5LVC - chains b and c of the 3 polymer chains in the assembly; structure by electron microscopy, 4.20 A resolution (low resolution: residue-level contacts below are approximate; hydrogen-bond / salt-bridge calls are withheld).

== Chain b ==
Protein: VP0
Organism: Aichi virus
UniProt: Q91QP4 (Q91QP4_AIV); residues 1-370 here correspond to UniProt positions 171-540 (UniProt number = residue number + 170)
Chain sequence (370 residues; each row starts with the number of its first residue):
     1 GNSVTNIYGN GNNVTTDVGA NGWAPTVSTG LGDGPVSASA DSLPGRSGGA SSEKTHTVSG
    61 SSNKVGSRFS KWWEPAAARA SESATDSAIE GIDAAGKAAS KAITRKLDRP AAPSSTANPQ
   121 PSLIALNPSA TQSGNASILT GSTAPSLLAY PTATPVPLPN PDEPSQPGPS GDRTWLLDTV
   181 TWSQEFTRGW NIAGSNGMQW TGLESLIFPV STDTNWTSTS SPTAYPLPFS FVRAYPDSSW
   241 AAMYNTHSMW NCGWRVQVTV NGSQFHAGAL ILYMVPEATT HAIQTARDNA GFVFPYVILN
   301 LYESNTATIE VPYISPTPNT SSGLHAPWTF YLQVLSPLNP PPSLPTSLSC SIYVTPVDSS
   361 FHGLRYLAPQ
Not modelled in the structure: 1-11, 61-66, 76-139
From the paper describing this entry:
  - conformationally variable residues (order/disorder transition): Thr-55 to Gly-60, Ala-112 to Leu-139

== Chain c ==
Protein: VP3
Organism: Aichi virus
UniProt: O91464 (O91464_AIV); residues 1-223 here correspond to UniProt positions 542-764 (UniProt number = residue number + 541)
Chain sequence (223 residues; each row starts with the number of its first residue):
     1 HWKTRAVPGA GTFGSAVAGQ ELPLCGVRAY YPPNAYIPAQ VRDWLEFAHR PGLMATVPWT
    61 MADEPAERLG IFPVSPSAIA GTGAPISYVI SLFSQWRGEL AAHLLFTGSA QHYGRLVVCY
   121 TPAAPQPPST MQEAMRGTYT VWDVNAASTL EFTIPFISNS YWKTVDVNNP DALLSTTGYV
   181 SIWVQNPLVG PHTAPASALV QAFISAGESF NVRLMQNPAL TSQ

== Chain b / chain c interface ==
Pairs across the interface (78; chain b residue first):
  Thr-15(b) with Ala-16(c); Ala-18(c)
  Thr-16(b) with Ala-16(c); Ala-18(c)
  Asp-17(b) with Ala-18(c)
  Pro-35(b) with Glu-21(c)
  Ala-38(b) with Ala-29(c); Tyr-31(c)
  Ser-39(b) with Arg-28(c); Ala-29(c); Tyr-30(c); Tyr-31(c)
  Ala-40(b) with Tyr-31(c)
  Asp-41(b) with Tyr-30(c); Tyr-31(c)
  Leu-43(b) with Pro-33(c)
  Gly-49(b) with Tyr-36(c)
  Ala-50(b) with Tyr-36(c)
  Thr-140(b) with His-103(c)
  Tyr-150(b) with Ala-39(c)
  Pro-151(b) with Pro-38(c)
  Ala-153(b) with Ala-35(c); Tyr-36(c)
  Thr-154(b) with Ala-35(c); Tyr-36(c)
  Val-156(b) with Ala-35(c); Tyr-36(c)
  Arg-188(b) with Leu-53(c)
  Gln-264(b) with Ser-109(c); Ala-110(c); Gln-111(c)
  Phe-265(b) with Ser-109(c); Pro-191(c); Pro-195(c)
  His-266(b) with Ser-109(c)
  Ala-267(b) with Thr-107(c); Gly-108(c); Ser-109(c)
  Gly-268(b) with Thr-107(c)
  Asn-289(b) with Gly-52(c); Leu-53(c); Thr-82(c); Gly-83(c)
  Ala-290(b) with Gly-83(c)
  Phe-292(b) with Arg-50(c); Pro-51(c); Phe-203(c)
  Val-293(b) with Phe-47(c); Arg-50(c); Pro-85(c)
  Phe-294(b) with Arg-50(c)
  Tyr-296(b) with Arg-50(c); Pro-51(c)
  Asn-300(b) with Phe-106(c); Thr-107(c)
  Tyr-302(b) with Gly-108(c); Ser-109(c); Ala-110(c); Val-144(c); Asn-145(c); Ala-146(c); Ser-148(c)
  Glu-303(b) with Ser-148(c)
  Pro-312(b) with Pro-38(c)
  Tyr-313(b) with Tyr-36(c); Pro-38(c)
  Ile-314(b) with Pro-38(c)
  Ser-315(b) with Tyr-36(c); Ile-37(c)
  Pro-316(b) with Tyr-36(c)
  Thr-317(b) with Tyr-36(c)
  Pro-318(b) with Tyr-36(c)
  Ser-336(b) with Thr-107(c); Gln-201(c)
  Asn-339(b) with Pro-195(c); Ser-197(c)
  Pro-341(b) with Thr-193(c)
  Pro-342(b) with Thr-193(c)
Other interface residues (no listed pair), chain b (51 interface residues in all): Trp-23, Asp-33, Pro-157, Ala-269, Ile-298, Leu-335, Pro-337, Ser-343
Other interface residues (no listed pair), chain c (45 interface residues in all): Val-17, Pro-23, Ala-84, Leu-105, Glu-151, Ala-194, Leu-199

== In short ==
Chain b and chain c form an interface of 51 and 45 residues respectively. From the paper: conformational
variability at Thr-55(b) and Ala-112(b).
Here chain b is VP0 and chain c is VP3, both from Aichi virus. Entry 5LVC (Aichi virus 1: empty particle) was
determined by electron microscopy.
